Entry 9C7Y (electron microscopy, 3.24 A resolution); this record covers chains A and D of the 5 polymer chains in the assembly.

# Chain A
Molecule: RNA-directed RNA polymerase L
From: Human respiratory syncytial virus A2
Notes: EC 2.7.7.48, 2.1.1.56, 2.7.7.-, 2.7.7.88
UniProt: P28887 (L_HRSVA); numbering as in UniProt (aligned over 1-2165)
Sequence (2201 residues; numbered -35 to 2165; the number before each row is that of its first residue; numbers below 1 keep their minus sign (Met-35 is residue -35)):
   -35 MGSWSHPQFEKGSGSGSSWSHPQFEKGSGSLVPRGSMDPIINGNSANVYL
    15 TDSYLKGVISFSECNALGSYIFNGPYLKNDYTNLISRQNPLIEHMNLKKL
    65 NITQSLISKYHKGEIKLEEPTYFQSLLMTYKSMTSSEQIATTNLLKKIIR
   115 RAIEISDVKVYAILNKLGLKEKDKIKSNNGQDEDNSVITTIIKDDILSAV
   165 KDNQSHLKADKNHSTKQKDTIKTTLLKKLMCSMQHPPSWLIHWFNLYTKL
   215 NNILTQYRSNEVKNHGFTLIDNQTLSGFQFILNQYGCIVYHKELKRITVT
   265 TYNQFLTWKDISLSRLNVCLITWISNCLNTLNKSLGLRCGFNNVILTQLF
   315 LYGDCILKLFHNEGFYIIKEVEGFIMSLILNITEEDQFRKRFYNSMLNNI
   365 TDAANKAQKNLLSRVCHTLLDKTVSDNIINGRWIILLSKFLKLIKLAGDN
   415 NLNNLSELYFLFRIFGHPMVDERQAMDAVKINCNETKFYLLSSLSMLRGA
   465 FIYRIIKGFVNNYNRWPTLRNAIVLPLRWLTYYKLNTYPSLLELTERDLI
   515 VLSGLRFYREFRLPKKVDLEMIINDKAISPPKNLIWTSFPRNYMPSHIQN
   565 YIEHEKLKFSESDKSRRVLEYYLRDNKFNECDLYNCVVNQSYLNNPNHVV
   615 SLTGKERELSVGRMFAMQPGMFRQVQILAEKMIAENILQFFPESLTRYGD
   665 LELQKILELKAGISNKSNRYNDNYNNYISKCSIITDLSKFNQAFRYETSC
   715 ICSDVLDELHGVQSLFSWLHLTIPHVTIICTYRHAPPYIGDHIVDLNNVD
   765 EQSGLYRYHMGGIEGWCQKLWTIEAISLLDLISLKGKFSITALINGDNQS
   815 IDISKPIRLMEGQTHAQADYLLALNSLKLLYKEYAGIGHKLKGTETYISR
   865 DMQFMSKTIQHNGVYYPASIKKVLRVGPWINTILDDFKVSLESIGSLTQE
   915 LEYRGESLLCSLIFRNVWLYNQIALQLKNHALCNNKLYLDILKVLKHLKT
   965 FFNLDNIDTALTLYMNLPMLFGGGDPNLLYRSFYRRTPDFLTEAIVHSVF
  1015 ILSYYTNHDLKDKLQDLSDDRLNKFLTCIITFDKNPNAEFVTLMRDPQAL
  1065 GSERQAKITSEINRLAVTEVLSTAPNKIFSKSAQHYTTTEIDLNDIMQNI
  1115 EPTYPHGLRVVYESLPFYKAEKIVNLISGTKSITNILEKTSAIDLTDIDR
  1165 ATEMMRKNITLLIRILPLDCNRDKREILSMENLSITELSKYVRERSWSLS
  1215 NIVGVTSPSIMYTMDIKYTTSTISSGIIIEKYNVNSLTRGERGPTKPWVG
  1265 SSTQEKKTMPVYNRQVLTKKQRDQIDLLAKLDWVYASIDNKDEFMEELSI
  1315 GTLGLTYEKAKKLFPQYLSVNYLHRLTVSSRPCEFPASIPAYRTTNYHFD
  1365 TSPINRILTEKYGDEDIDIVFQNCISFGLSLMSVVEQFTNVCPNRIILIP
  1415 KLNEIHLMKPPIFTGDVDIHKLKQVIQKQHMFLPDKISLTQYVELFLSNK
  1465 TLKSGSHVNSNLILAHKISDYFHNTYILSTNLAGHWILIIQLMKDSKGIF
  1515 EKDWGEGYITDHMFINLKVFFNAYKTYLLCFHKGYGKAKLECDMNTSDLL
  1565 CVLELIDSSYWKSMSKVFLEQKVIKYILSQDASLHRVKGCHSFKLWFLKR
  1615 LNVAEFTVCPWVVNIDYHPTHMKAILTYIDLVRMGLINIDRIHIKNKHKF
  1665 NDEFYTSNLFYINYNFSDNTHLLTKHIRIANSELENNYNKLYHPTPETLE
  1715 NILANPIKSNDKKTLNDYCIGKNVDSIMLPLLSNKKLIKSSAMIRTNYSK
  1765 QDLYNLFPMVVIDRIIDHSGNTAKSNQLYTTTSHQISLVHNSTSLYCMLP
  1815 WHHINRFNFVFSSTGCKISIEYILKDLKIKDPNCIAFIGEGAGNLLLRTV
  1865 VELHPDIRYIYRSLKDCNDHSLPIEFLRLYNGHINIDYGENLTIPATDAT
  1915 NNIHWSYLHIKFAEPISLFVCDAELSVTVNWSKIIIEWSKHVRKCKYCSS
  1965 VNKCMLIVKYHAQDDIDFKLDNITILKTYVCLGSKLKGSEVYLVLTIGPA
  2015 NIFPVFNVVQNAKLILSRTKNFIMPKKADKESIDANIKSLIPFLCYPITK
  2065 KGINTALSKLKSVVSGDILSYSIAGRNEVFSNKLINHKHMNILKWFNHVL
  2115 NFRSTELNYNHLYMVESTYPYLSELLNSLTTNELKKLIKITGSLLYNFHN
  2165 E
Unresolved in the structure: -35 to 10, 135-182, 619-627, 660-688, 1185-1189, 1461-2165
Construct notes: initiating methionine (-35); expression tag (-34 to 0)
Residues lining bound ligands: jnj-2729 (A1AWZ; (2S)-1,1,1-trifluoro-2-[5-fluoro-6-(4-fluorophenyl)-4-(2-hydroxypropan-2-yl)pyridin-2-yl]-3-[(4M)-4-(8-methoxyquinolin-6-yl)-1H-1,2,3-triazol-1-yl]propan-2-ol): Pro1002, Gly1218, Val1219, Thr1220, Ser1221, Ile1241, Leu1337, His1338, Arg1345, Phe1349, Thr1365, Ile1368, Asn1369, Leu1372, Thr1373, Tyr1376, Asp1378, Glu1379, Asp1380, Ile1381, Asp1382, Ile1383, Val1384, Phe1385, Gln1386, Cys1388, Met1422

# Chain D
Molecule: Phosphoprotein
From: Human respiratory syncytial virus A2
UniProt: P03421 (PHOSP_HRSVA); numbering as in UniProt (aligned over 1-241)
Sequence (256 residues; each row starts with the number of its first residue):
     1 MEKFAPEFHGEDANNRATKFLESIKGKFTSPKDPKKKDSIISVNSIDIEV
    51 TKESPITSNSTIINPTNETDDTAGNKPNYQRKPLVSFKEDPTPSDNPFSK
   101 LYKETIETFDNNEEESSYSYEEINDQTNDNITARLDRIDEKLSEILGMLH
   151 TLVVASAGPTSARDGIRDAMIGLREEMIEKIRTEALMTNDRLEAMARLRN
   201 EESEKMAKDTSDEVSLNPTSEKLNNLLEGNDSDNDLSLEDFKGENKYFQG
   251 HHHHHH
Unresolved in the structure: 1-129, 185-256
Construct notes: expression tag (242-256)

# How chain A and chain D interact
Contacting residue pairs (5; chain A residue first):
  Ile487(A) with Glu140(D); Lys141(D), hydrogen bond (backbone-side chain); Glu144(D)
  Val488(A) with Lys141(D)
  Leu491(A) with Arg134(D)
Other interface residues (no listed pair), chain A (4 interface residues in all): Pro490

# In short
The chain A/chain D interface involves 4 residues from each chain, with 1 hydrogen bond. The hydrogen-bonded
pair is Ile487(A)-Lys141(D). Ligands of chain A: jnj-2729.
Here chain A is RNA-directed RNA polymerase L and chain D is Phosphoprotein, both from Human respiratory
syncytial virus A2. Entry 9C7Y (Structure Of Respiratory Syncytial Virus Polymerase in complex with JNJ-2729)
was determined by electron microscopy.
